Entry 7CWM (electron microscopy, 3.60 A resolution); this record covers chains B and L of the 9 polymer chains in the assembly.

[Chain B]
Name: Spike glycoprotein
Organism: Severe acute respiratory syndrome coronavirus 2
UniProt: P0DTC2 (SPIKE_SARS2); residues 1-1273 here = UniProt positions 1-1273
Sequence (1273 residues; numbered 1 to 1273; the number before each row is that of its first residue):
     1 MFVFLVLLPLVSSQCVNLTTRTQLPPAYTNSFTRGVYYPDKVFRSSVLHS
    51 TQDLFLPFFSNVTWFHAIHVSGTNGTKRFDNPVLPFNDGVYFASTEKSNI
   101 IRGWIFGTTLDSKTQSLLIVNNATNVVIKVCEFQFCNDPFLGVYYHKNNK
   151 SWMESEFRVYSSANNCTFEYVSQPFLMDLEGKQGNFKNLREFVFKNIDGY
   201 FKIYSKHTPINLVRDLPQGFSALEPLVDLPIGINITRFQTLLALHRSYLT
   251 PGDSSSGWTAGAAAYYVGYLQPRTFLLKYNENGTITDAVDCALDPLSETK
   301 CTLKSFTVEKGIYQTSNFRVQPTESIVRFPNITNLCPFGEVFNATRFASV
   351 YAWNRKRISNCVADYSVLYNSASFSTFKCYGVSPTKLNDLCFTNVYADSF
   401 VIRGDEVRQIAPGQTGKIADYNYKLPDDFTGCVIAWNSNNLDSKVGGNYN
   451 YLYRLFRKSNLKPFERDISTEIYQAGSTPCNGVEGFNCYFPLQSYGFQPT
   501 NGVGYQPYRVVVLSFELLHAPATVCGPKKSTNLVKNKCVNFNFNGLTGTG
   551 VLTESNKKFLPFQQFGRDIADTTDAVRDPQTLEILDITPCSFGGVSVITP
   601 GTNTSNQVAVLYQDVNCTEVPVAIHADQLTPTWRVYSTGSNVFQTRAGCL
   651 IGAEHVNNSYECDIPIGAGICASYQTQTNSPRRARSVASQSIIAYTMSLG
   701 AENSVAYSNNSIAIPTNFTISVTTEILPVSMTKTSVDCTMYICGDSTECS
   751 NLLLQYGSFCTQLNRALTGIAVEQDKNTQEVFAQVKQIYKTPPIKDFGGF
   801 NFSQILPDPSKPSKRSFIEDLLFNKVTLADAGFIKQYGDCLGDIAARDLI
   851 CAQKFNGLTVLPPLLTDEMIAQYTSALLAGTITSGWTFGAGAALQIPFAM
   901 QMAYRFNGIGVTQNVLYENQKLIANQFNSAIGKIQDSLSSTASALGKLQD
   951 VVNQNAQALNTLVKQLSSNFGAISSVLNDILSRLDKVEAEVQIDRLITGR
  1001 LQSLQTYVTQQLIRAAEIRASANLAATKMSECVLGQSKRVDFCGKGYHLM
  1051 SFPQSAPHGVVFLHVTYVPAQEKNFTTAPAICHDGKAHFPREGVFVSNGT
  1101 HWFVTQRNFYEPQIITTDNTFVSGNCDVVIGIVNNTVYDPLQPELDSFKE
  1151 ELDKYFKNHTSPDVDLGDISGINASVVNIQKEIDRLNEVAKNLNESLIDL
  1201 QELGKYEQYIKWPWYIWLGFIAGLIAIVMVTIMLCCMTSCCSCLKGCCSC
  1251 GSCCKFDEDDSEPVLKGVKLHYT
Disordered / not traced: 1-13, 252-255, 330-333, 528-530, 621-640, 677-688, 828-847, 1148-1273
Disulfides: Cys15-Cys136, Cys131-Cys166, Cys291-Cys301, Cys336-Cys361, Cys379-Cys432, Cys391-Cys525, Cys480-Cys488, Cys617-Cys649, Cys662-Cys671, Cys738-Cys760, Cys743-Cys749, Cys1032-Cys1043, Cys1082-Cys1126
Glycans and other covalent adducts: N-acetylglucosamine (NAG) linked to Asn61, Asn603, Asn616, Asn657, Asn709, Asn717, Asn801, Asn1074, Asn1098, Asn1134
Curated features (UniProtKB/Swiss-Prot):
  - region: Asn280 to Cys301 (Putative superantigen), Arg403 to Asp405 (Integrin-binding motif), Asn448 to Phe456 (Immunodominant HLA epitope recognized by the CD8+), Pro681 to Ala684 (Putative superantigen), Ser816 to Tyr837 (Fusion peptide 1), Lys835 to Phe855 (Fusion peptide 2), Asp1163 to Glu1202 (Heptad repeat 2)
  - motif: Met1237 to Cys1241 (Binding to host endocytosis trafficking protein SNX27), Asp1257 to Glu1262 (Diacidic ER export motif (host COPII)), Ser1261 to Gly1267 (Binding to host plasma membrane localising/FERM domain proteins), Lys1269 to Thr1273 (KxHxx, ER retrieval signal (COPI))
  - site (Cleavage): Arg685, Ser686, Arg815, Ser816
  - lipidation (S-palmitoyl cysteine): Cys1235, Cys1236, Cys1240, Cys1241, Cys1243, Cys1247, Cys1248, Cys1250, Cys1253, Cys1254
  - glycosylation: Asn17 (N-linked (GlcNAc...) (complex) asparagine), Asn61 (N-linked (GlcNAc...) (hybrid) asparagine), Asn74 (N-linked (GlcNAc...) (complex) asparagine), Asn122 (N-linked (GlcNAc...) (hybrid) asparagine), Asn149 (N-linked (GlcNAc...) (complex) asparagine), Asn165 (N-linked (GlcNAc...) (complex) asparagine), Asn234 (N-linked (GlcNAc...) (high mannose) asparagine), Asn282 (N-linked (GlcNAc...) (complex) asparagine), Thr323 (O-linked (GalNAc) threonine), Ser325 (O-linked (HexNAc...) serine), Asn331 (N-linked (GlcNAc...) (complex) asparagine), Asn343 (N-linked (GlcNAc...) (complex) asparagine), Asn603 (N-linked (GlcNAc...) (hybrid) asparagine), Asn616 (N-linked (GlcNAc...) (complex) asparagine), Asn657 (N-linked (GlcNAc...) (complex) asparagine), Thr676 (O-linked (GlcNAc...) threonine), Thr678 (O-linked (GlcNAc...) threonine), Asn709 (N-linked (GlcNAc...) (high mannose) asparagine), Asn717 (N-linked (GlcNAc...) (hybrid) asparagine), Asn801 (N-linked (GlcNAc...) (hybrid) asparagine) and 6 more in UniProt
  - natural variant: Leu5 (L5F: In strain: Iota/B.1.526), Ser13 (S13I: In strain: Epsilon/B.1.427/B.1.429), Leu18 (L18F: In strain: Beta/B.1.351, Gamma/P.1 and 1 more), Thr19 (T19I: In strain: Omicron/BQ.1.1, Omicron/XBB.1.5 and 1 more; T19R: In strain: Delta/B.1.617.2, Omicron/BA.2 and 4 more), Thr20 (T20N: In strain: Gamma/P.1), Leu24 to Ala27 (sequence variant, change not given here; In strain: Omicron/BA.2, Omicron/BA.2.12.1 and 6 more), Pro26 (P26S: In strain: Gamma/P.1), Gln52 (Q52H: In strain: Omicron/EG.5.1), Ala67 (A67V: In strain: Eta/B.1.525, Omicron/BA.1), His69 to Val70 (deletion: In strain: Alpha/B.1.1.7, Eta/B.1.525 and 5 more), Gly75 (G75V: In strain: Lambda/C.37), Thr76 (T76I: In strain: Lambda/C.37), 83 further natural variant entries in UniProt
  - mutagenesis: His69 to Val70 (Increased incorporation of cleaved spike into virions), Asn121 (N121Q: Partial loss of biliverdin affinity), Arg190 (R190K: Partial loss of biliverdin affinity), Asn234 (N234Q: Increased resistance to neutralizing antibodies), Asn331 (N331Q: Reduced viral infectivity), Asn343 (N343Q: Reduced viral infectivity), Leu452 (L452R: Increased resistance to neutralizing antibodies. Decreases HLA binding to NF9 epitope. Increased binding affinity to human ACE2), Tyr453 (Y453F: Decreased HLA binding to NF9 epitope. Increased binding affinity to human ACE2), Ala475 (A475V: Increased resistance to neutralizing antibodies), Val483 (V483A: Increased resistance to neutralizing antibodies), Glu484 (E484D: Increased replication in human TMEM106B overexpressing cells), Phe490 (F490L: Increased resistance to neutralizing antibodies and human covalescent sera neutralization), 17 further mutagenesis entries in UniProt
From the paper describing this entry:
  - mutagenesis - N354D/D364Y, V367F, R408I, W436R: unchanged binding to P17

[Chain L]
Name: P17 light chain
Organism: Homo sapiens
Sequence (108 residues; numbered 0 to 107; the number before each row is that of its first residue; numbering starts at 0):
     0 GDIQLTQSPSSLSASVGDRVTITCRASQSISSYLNWYQQKPGKAPKLLIY
    50 AASSLQSGVPSRFSGSGSGTDFTLTISSLQPEDFATYYCQQSYSTPRTFG
   100 QGTKVEIK
Disulfides: Cys23-Cys88

[Interface between chain B and chain L]
Contacting residue pairs (15):
  Ser375(B) - Ser67(L)
  Ser375(B) - Gly68(L)
  Ser375(B) - Thr69(L)  hydrogen bond (backbone-backbone)
  Ser375(B) - Asp70(L)
  Thr376(B) - Ser67(L)  hydrogen bond (side chain-backbone)
  Thr376(B) - Asp70(L)
  Phe377(B) - Ser67(L)
  Arg408(B) - Ser63(L)  hydrogen bond (side chain-backbone)
  Arg408(B) - Gly64(L)  hydrogen bond (side chain-backbone)
  Arg408(B) - Ser65(L)  hydrogen bond
  Arg408(B) - Thr72(L)  hydrogen bond (side chain-backbone)
  Arg408(B) - Leu73(L)
  Arg408(B) - Thr74(L)  hydrogen bond
  Val503(B) - Arg24(L)
  Tyr508(B) - Arg24(L)
Other interface residues (no listed pair), chain B (9 interface residues in all): Phe374, Lys378, Thr415
Other interface residues (no listed pair), chain L (15 interface residues in all): Ser7, Arg18, Ser28, Gly66
Interface features reported in the paper:
  - epitope / paratope residues, chain B: Phe374(B)

[In short]
The interface between chain B and chain L involves 9 residues on one side and 15 on the other, with 7 hydrogen
bonds. Polar contacts include Thr376(B)-Ser67(L), Arg408(B)-Ser63(L) and Arg408(B)-Gly64(L). From the paper:
N354D/D364Y, V367F and R408I of chain B, among others, leave binding to P17 unchanged; the epitope/paratope
residue Phe374(B).
Here chain B is Spike glycoprotein (Severe acute respiratory syndrome coronavirus 2) and chain L is P17 light
chain (Homo sapiens). Entry 7CWM (Complex of SARS-CoV-2 spike protein and Fab P17 with one RBD in open state
and two ...) was determined by electron microscopy (same publication as 7CWL, 7CWN and 7CWO).
